7CCQ - chains E and J of the 11 polymer chains in the assembly; structure by electron microscopy, 3.80 A resolution.

Chain E:
Molecule: Histone H3.1
From: Homo sapiens
UniProt: P68431 (H31_HUMAN); residues 38-135 here correspond to UniProt positions 39-136 (UniProt number = residue number + 1)
Chain sequence (98 residues; each row starts with the number of its first residue):
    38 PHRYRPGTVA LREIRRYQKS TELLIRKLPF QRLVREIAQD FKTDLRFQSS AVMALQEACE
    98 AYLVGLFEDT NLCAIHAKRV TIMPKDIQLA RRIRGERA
Swiss-Prot annotation at these positions:
  - modified residue: Tyr41 (Phosphotyrosine), Lys56 (N6,N6,N6-trimethyllysine), Ser57 (Phosphoserine), Lys64 (N6-(2-hydroxyisobutyryl)lysine), Lys79 (N6,N6,N6-trimethyllysine), Thr80 (Phosphothreonine), Ser86 (Phosphoserine), Thr107 (Phosphothreonine), Lys115 (N6-acetyllysine), Lys122 (N6-(2-hydroxyisobutyryl)lysine)

Chain J:
Molecule: 147-nt DNA strand
From: Homo sapiens
Sequence (147 nucleotides; numbered -73 to 73; the number before each row is that of its first residue; numbers below 1 keep their minus sign (DC-73 is residue -73)):
   -73 CTGGAGAATC CCGGTGCCGA GGCCGCTCAA TTGGTCGTAG ACAGCTCTAG CACCGCTTAA
   -13 ACGCACGTAC GCGCTGTCCC CCGCGTTTTA ACCGCCAAGG GGATTACTCC CTAGTCTCCA
    47 GGCACGTGTC AGATATATAC ATCCTGT

Chain E / chain J interface:
Contacting residue pairs (25; chain E residue first):
  His39(E) with DC70(J), sugar contact
  Arg40(E) with DC70(J), phosphate contact; DT71(J), phosphate contact
  Tyr41(E) with DC69(J), phosphate contact; DC70(J), phosphate contact
  Arg42(E) with DC70(J), salt bridge to the phosphate
  Pro43(E) with DA-5(J), phosphate contact
  Thr45(E) with DC69(J), phosphate contact; DC70(J), hydrogen bond to the phosphate
  Arg63(E) with DA-14(J), hydrogen bond to the phosphate; DA-13(J), salt bridge to the phosphate
  Arg72(E) with DC-23(J), salt bridge to the phosphate
  Arg83(E) with DG-24(J), hydrogen bond to the base; DC-23(J), phosphate contact
  Phe84(E) with DG-24(J), sugar contact; DC-23(J), hydrogen bond to the phosphate
  Gln85(E) with DG-24(J), hydrogen bond to the phosphate
  Ser86(E) with DG-24(J), phosphate contact
  Arg116(E) with DG-3(J), phosphate contact; DC-2(J), phosphate contact
  Val117(E) with DC-4(J), phosphate contact; DG-3(J), hydrogen bond to the phosphate
  Thr118(E) with DC-4(J), phosphate contact; DG-3(J), hydrogen bond to the phosphate
  Met120(E) with DC-2(J), phosphate contact
Also at the interface, not in a pair above, chain E (19 interface residues in all): Leu82, Lys115, Lys122

In short:
Chain E and chain J form an interface of 19 and 11 residues respectively; the contacts include 7 hydrogen
bonds and 3 salt bridges. Polar contacts include Arg83(E)-DG-24(J), Thr45(E)-DC70(J) and Arg63(E)-DA-14(J).
Here chain E is Histone H3.1 and chain J is a 147-nt DNA strand, both from Homo sapiens. Entry 7CCQ (Structure
of the 1:1 cGAS-nucleosome complex) was determined by electron microscopy (same publication as 7CCR).
